6Y3Z - chains A and B of the 4 polymer chains in the assembly; structure by X-ray diffraction, 3.49 A resolution.

Chain A:
Protein: m7GpppN-mRNA hydrolase
Source organism: Saccharomyces cerevisiae S288C
Notes: EC 3.6.1.62
Reference sequence: P53550 (DCP2_YEAST); residue numbers follow UniProt; this construct covers 1-271
Sequence (277 residues; each row starts with the number of its first residue):
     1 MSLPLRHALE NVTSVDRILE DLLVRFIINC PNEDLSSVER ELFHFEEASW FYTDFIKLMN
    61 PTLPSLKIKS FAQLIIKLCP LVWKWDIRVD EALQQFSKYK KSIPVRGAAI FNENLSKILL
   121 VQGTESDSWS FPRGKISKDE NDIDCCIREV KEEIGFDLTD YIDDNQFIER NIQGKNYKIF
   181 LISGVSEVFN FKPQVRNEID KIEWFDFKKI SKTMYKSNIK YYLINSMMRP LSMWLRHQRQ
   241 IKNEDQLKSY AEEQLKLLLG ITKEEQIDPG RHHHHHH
Not modelled in the structure: 1-13, 34-39, 135-136, 216-217, 267-277
Sequence notes: expression tag (272-277)
Curated features (UniProtKB/Swiss-Prot):
  - motif: Gly134 to Gly155 (Nudix box)
  - binding site (Mn(2+)): Glu149, Glu153
  - modified residue: Ser116 (Phosphoserine)
  - natural variant: Val188 (V188A: In strain: YJM339)
  - mutagenesis: Asn60 (N60D: In DCP2-7; impairs mRNA decay at 37 degrees Celsius; when associated with V-68 and V-142), Ile68 (I68V: In DCP2-7; impairs mRNA decay at 37 degrees Celsius; when associated with D-60 and V-142), Asp142 (D142V: In DCP2-7; impairs mRNA decay at 37 degrees Celsius; when associated with D-60 and V-68)

Chain B:
Protein: mRNA-decapping enzyme subunit 1
Source organism: Saccharomyces cerevisiae S288C
Reference sequence: Q12517 (DCP1_YEAST); residues 1-231 here = UniProt positions 1-231
Sequence (236 residues; numbered -4 to 231; the number before each row is that of its first residue; numbers below 1 keep their minus sign (Gly-4 is residue -4)):
    -4 GPLGSMTGAA TAAENSATQL EFYRKALNFN VIGRYDPKIK QLLFHTPHAS LYKWDFKKDE
    56 WNKLEYQGVL AIYLRDVSQN TNLLPVSPQE VDIFDSQNGS NNIQVNNGSD NSNRNSSGNG
   116 NSYKSNDSLT YNCGKTLSGK DIYNYGLIIL NRINPDNFSM GIVPNSVVNK RKVFNAEEDT
   176 LNPLECMGVE VKDELVIIKN LKHEVYGIWI HTVSDRQNIY ELIKYLLENE PKDSFA
Not modelled in the structure: -4 to 13, 32-231
Sequence notes: expression tag (-4 to 0)
Curated features (UniProtKB/Swiss-Prot):
  - mutagenesis: Glu16 to Lys20 (In DCP1-17 loss of mRNA-decapping activity), Arg29 to Asp31 (In DCP1-2; strong loss of mRNA decapping activity at 36 degrees Celsius), Pro32 to Ile34 (Partial loss of mRNA-decapping activity), Leu37 to Leu38 (Strong loss of mRNA-decapping activity; when associated with A-217 and A-221), Tyr47 (Y47A: In DCP1-32 loss of mRNA decapping activity; Y47F: In DCP1-35 loss of mRNA decapping activity), Lys48 to Asp50 (In DCP1-4 loss of mRNA decapping activity. In DCP1-43; strong loss of mRNA-decapping activity; when associated with A-187 and A-188. In DCP1-44; strong loss of mRNA-decapping activity ...), Trp56 (W56A: In DCP1-31 loss of mRNA decapping activity), Arg70 (R70A: In DCP1-33; strong loss of mRNA decapping activity), Gly156 (G156D: In DCP1-1; strong loss of mRNA decapping activity), Lys187 to Asp188 (In DCP1-19 loss of mRNA decapping activity. In DCP1-43; strong loss of mRNA-decapping activity; when associated with A-48 and A-50), Trp204 (W204A: In DCP1-33 loss of mRNA decapping activity), Glu216 to Lys219 (In DCP1-25 loss of mRNA-decapping activity. In DCP1-44; strong loss of mRNA-decapping activity; when associated with A-48 and A-50), 2 further mutagenesis entries in UniProt

How chain A and chain B interact:
Contacting residue pairs (5; chain A residue first):
  Arg17(A) with Arg29(B)
  Asp21(A) with Val26(B)
  Val24(A) with Asn23(B)
  Ile28(A) with Arg19(B)
  Pro31(A) with Arg19(B)
Other interface residues (no listed pair), chain B (5 interface residues in all): Leu22

Summary:
Chain A and chain B each contribute 5 residues to their interface. Curated annotation (UniProt) lists
Mn2+-binding residues Glu149(A) and Glu153(A) and 3 mutagenesis sites on chain A; 28 mutagenesis sites on
chain B.
Here chain A is m7GpppN-mRNA hydrolase and chain B is mRNA-decapping enzyme subunit 1, both from Saccharomyces
cerevisiae S288C. Entry 6Y3Z (Crystal structure of the Pby1 ATP-grasp enzyme bound to the S. cerevisiae mRNA
decapping complex (Dcp1-Dcp2-Edc3)) was determined by X-ray diffraction (same publication as 6Y3P).
